Entry 6X2I (electron microscopy, 2.87 A resolution); this record covers chains D and P of the 60 polymer chains in the assembly.

# Chain D (and P)
Name: VP2
Notes: chain P of this document is another copy of the same molecule, construct and numbering; everything in this record applies to it too
Reference sequence: A0A1B0VEZ1 (A0A1B0VEZ1_9VIRU); residue numbers follow UniProt; this construct covers 32-569
Sequence (538 residues; each row starts with the number of its first residue):
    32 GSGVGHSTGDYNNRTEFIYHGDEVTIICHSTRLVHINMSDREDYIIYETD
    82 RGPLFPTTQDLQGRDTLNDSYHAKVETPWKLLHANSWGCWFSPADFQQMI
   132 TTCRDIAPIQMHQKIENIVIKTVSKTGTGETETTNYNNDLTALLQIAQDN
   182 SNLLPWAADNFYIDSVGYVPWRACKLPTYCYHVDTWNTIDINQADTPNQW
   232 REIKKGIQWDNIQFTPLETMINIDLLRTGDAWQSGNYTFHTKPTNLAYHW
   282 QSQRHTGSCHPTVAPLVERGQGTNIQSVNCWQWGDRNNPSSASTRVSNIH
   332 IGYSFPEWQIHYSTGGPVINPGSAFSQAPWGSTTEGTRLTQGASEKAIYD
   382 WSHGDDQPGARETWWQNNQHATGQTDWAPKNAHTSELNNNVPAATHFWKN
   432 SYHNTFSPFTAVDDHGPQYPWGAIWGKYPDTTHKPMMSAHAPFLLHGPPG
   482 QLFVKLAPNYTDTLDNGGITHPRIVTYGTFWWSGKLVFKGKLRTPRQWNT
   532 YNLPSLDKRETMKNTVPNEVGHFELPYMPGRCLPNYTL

# How chain D and chain P interact
Contacting residue pairs - 254 pairs, chain D then chain P:
  Arg72(D) - Ala295(P)
  Ile76(D) - Ala295(P)  hydrophobic
  Tyr78(D) - Thr293(P)  hydrogen bond
  Tyr78(D) - Ala295(P)
  Tyr78(D) - Pro296(P)
  Tyr78(D) - Gly303(P)
  Glu79(D) - Gln302(P)
  Glu79(D) - Gly303(P)  hydrogen bond (backbone-backbone)
  Thr80(D) - Thr293(P)
  Thr80(D) - Gln302(P)
  Thr80(D) - Gly303(P)
  Thr80(D) - Asn305(P)
  Asp81(D) - Gln302(P)
  Asp81(D) - Gly303(P)  hydrogen bond (backbone-backbone)
  Asp81(D) - Thr304(P)
  Asp81(D) - Asn305(P)  hydrogen bond
  Arg82(D) - Asn305(P)  hydrogen bond (backbone-side chain)
  Gly83(D) - Asn305(P)
  Pro84(D) - Pro320(P)
  Leu85(D) - Pro320(P)
  Arg95(D) - Val422(P)
  Arg95(D) - Pro423(P)  hydrogen bond (side chain-backbone)
  Arg95(D) - Ala424(P)
  Arg95(D) - Ala425(P)
  Arg95(D) - Phe428(P)
  Leu98(D) - Arg317(P)
  Leu98(D) - Ser324(P)  hydrogen bond (backbone-side chain)
  Leu98(D) - Thr325(P)
  Asn99(D) - Arg317(P)
  Asn99(D) - Pro320(P)
  Asn99(D) - Ser322(P)
  Asp100(D) - Arg285(P)  salt bridge
  Asp100(D) - Ser324(P)
  Ser101(D) - Arg285(P)  hydrogen bond (backbone-side chain)
  Ser101(D) - Asn305(P)  hydrogen bond
  Ser101(D) - Ala323(P)
  Tyr102(D) - Arg285(P)  hydrogen bond (backbone-side chain)
  His103(D) - Cys290(P)
  His103(D) - His291(P)
  His103(D) - Thr293(P)
  His103(D) - Asn305(P)
  Lys105(D) - Cys290(P)
  Lys105(D) - His291(P)  hydrogen bond (side chain-backbone)
  Lys105(D) - Thr293(P)  hydrogen bond
  Glu107(D) - Ala295(P)
  Asn183(D) - Arg527(P)
  Leu184(D) - Arg527(P)  hydrogen bond (backbone-side chain)
  Pro186(D) - Tyr567(P)  hydrophobic
  Trp187(D) - Gly288(P)
  Trp187(D) - Leu569(P)
  Ala188(D) - Ser289(P)
  Asp190(D) - Gly288(P)
  Asp190(D) - Ser289(P)  hydrogen bond
  Asn191(D) - Trp312(P)
  Phe192(D) - Cys311(P)
  Phe192(D) - Trp312(P)  hydrogen bond (backbone-backbone)
  Phe192(D) - Arg326(P)
  Phe192(D) - Val327(P)  hydrophobic
  Phe192(D) - Ser328(P)
  Phe192(D) - Asn329(P)
  Tyr193(D) - Ser289(P)
  Tyr193(D) - Cys290(P)
  Tyr193(D) - His291(P)
  Tyr193(D) - Pro292(P)
  Tyr193(D) - Asn310(P)
  Tyr193(D) - Cys311(P)  hydrophobic
  Tyr193(D) - Ala323(P)
  Tyr193(D) - Arg326(P)
  Ile194(D) - Asn310(P)
  Ile194(D) - Cys311(P)
  Ile194(D) - Trp312(P)
  Cys211(D) - Cys290(P)  hydrogen bond
  Tyr212(D) - Tyr567(P)
  His213(D) - Arg285(P)
  His213(D) - His286(P)
  His213(D) - Thr287(P)
  His213(D) - Gly288(P)
  His213(D) - Cys290(P)
  Val214(D) - Trp281(P)
  Val214(D) - His286(P)
  Asp215(D) - Trp281(P)
  Thr216(D) - His286(P)  hydrogen bond (backbone-side chain)
  Trp217(D) - Ala359(P)
  Trp217(D) - Pro360(P)  hydrophobic
  Trp217(D) - Thr403(P)
  Thr219(D) - Pro360(P)  hydrogen bond (side chain-backbone)
  Ile220(D) - Trp361(P)
  Asp221(D) - Lys411(P)  salt bridge
  Ile222(D) - Lys411(P)
  Ile222(D) - Ala413(P)  hydrophobic
  Ile222(D) - Lys430(P)  hydrogen bond (backbone-side chain)
  Asn223(D) - Pro410(P)  hydrogen bond (side chain-backbone)
  Asn223(D) - Lys411(P)
  Asn223(D) - Asn431(P)  hydrogen bond
  Asn229(D) - Lys430(P)
  Ile234(D) - Pro360(P)
  Ile234(D) - Trp361(P)  hydrophobic
  Lys235(D) - Ala359(P)
  Lys235(D) - Pro360(P)
  Lys235(D) - Gly362(P)
  Asp241(D) - Asn533(P)  hydrogen bond (backbone-side chain)
  Asn242(D) - Tyr279(P)  hydrogen bond
  Asn242(D) - Asn533(P)
  Asn242(D) - Pro565(P)
  Ile243(D) - Gln528(P)
  Ile243(D) - Asn530(P)  hydrogen bond (backbone-side chain)
  Gln244(D) - Trp281(P)  hydrogen bond
  Gln244(D) - Gln528(P)
  Gln244(D) - Pro565(P)  hydrogen bond (side chain-backbone)
  Gln244(D) - Asn566(P)
  Gln244(D) - Tyr567(P)
  Phe245(D) - Gln528(P)
  Phe245(D) - Trp529(P)  hydrogen bond (backbone-backbone)
  Phe245(D) - Asn530(P)
  Thr246(D) - Arg527(P)
  Thr246(D) - Gln528(P)
  Thr246(D) - Tyr567(P)
  Pro247(D) - Trp529(P)
  Thr250(D) - Trp529(P)
  Met251(D) - Pro526(P)
  Met251(D) - Arg527(P)
  Tyr334(D) - Pro439(P)
  Phe336(D) - Thr436(P)
  Phe336(D) - Ser438(P)
  Glu338(D) - Thr415(P)
  Trp339(D) - Trp314(P)  hydrophobic
  Trp339(D) - Gly315(P)
  Trp339(D) - Ala413(P)
  Trp339(D) - His414(P)
  Trp339(D) - Thr415(P)  hydrogen bond (backbone-backbone)
  Trp339(D) - Ser416(P)
  Trp339(D) - Leu418(P)
  Gln340(D) - Asn412(P)
  Gln340(D) - Ala413(P)  hydrogen bond (side chain-backbone)
  Gln340(D) - His414(P)
  Ile341(D) - Asn412(P)
  Ile341(D) - Ala413(P)  hydrogen bond (backbone-backbone)
  Ile341(D) - Phe428(P)  hydrophobic
  His342(D) - His331(P)
  His342(D) - Thr406(P)
  His342(D) - Asp407(P)  salt bridge
  His342(D) - Asn412(P)  hydrogen bond
  Tyr343(D) - Trp361(P)
  Tyr343(D) - Lys411(P)
  Tyr343(D) - Asn412(P)
  Ser344(D) - Ser283(P)
  Thr345(D) - Ser283(P)
  Thr345(D) - Pro360(P)
  Thr345(D) - Thr403(P)
  Thr345(D) - Thr406(P)
  Gly346(D) - Ser283(P)  hydrogen bond (backbone-side chain)
  Gly346(D) - Arg285(P)
  Gly346(D) - His286(P)
  Gly347(D) - Arg285(P)
  Pro348(D) - Arg285(P)
  Pro348(D) - Ser324(P)  hydrogen bond (backbone-side chain)
  Val349(D) - Arg285(P)
  Val349(D) - Ser324(P)
  Val349(D) - His331(P)
  Ile350(D) - Trp314(P)
  Ile350(D) - Ser324(P)
  Ile350(D) - Thr325(P)
  Ile350(D) - His331(P)
  Asn351(D) - His331(P)
  Asn351(D) - Thr436(P)
  Pro352(D) - Trp314(P)  hydrophobic
  Pro352(D) - Phe440(P)
  Gly353(D) - Phe440(P)
  Arg369(D) - Asp316(P)  salt bridge
  Arg369(D) - Glu417(P)
  Thr371(D) - Asp316(P)
  Thr371(D) - Glu417(P)  hydrogen bond
  Thr371(D) - Leu418(P)  hydrogen bond (side chain-backbone)
  Gln372(D) - Ser416(P)  hydrogen bond (side chain-backbone)
  Gln372(D) - Glu417(P)  hydrogen bond
  Ser375(D) - Trp314(P)
  Ser375(D) - Gly315(P)  hydrogen bond (backbone-backbone)
  Glu376(D) - Trp312(P)
  Glu376(D) - Gln313(P)
  Glu376(D) - Gly315(P)
  Glu376(D) - Val327(P)
  Lys377(D) - Cys311(P)
  Lys377(D) - Trp312(P)
  Lys377(D) - Gln313(P)  hydrogen bond (backbone-backbone)
  Lys377(D) - Gly315(P)  hydrogen bond (backbone-backbone)
  Lys377(D) - Asp316(P)  salt bridge
  Lys377(D) - Arg317(P)
  Ala378(D) - Cys311(P)
  Ala378(D) - Trp312(P)  hydrophobic
  Ile379(D) - Val309(P)
  Ile379(D) - Asn310(P)
  Ile379(D) - Cys311(P)  hydrogen bond (backbone-backbone)
  Ile379(D) - Asn318(P)
  Tyr380(D) - Asn310(P)
  Asp381(D) - Asn310(P)  hydrogen bond
  His384(D) - Asn310(P)
  Arg392(D) - Ser308(P)  hydrogen bond
  Arg392(D) - Val309(P)
  Arg392(D) - Asn310(P)  hydrogen bond
  Thr394(D) - Asn318(P)
  Trp396(D) - Gly315(P)
  Trp396(D) - Asp316(P)
  Tyr433(D) - His414(P)
  Tyr433(D) - Trp429(P)
  Tyr433(D) - His434(P)  hydrogen bond (backbone-side chain)
  His434(D) - His434(P)  hydrogen bond
  Asn435(D) - Asn435(P)  hydrogen bond (side chain-backbone)
  Asn435(D) - Thr436(P)
  Asn435(D) - Phe437(P)  hydrogen bond (side chain-backbone)
  Phe437(D) - Phe437(P)
  Phe437(D) - Pro439(P)  hydrophobic
  Trp452(D) - Trp312(P)  hydrogen bond (backbone-side chain)
  Gly453(D) - Trp312(P)
  Gly457(D) - Asn329(P)
  Lys458(D) - Leu569(P)
  Pro460(D) - Ala442(P)  hydrophobic
  Pro460(D) - Thr568(P)
  Pro460(D) - Leu569(P)  hydrophobic
  Asp461(D) - His280(P)  hydrogen bond (backbone-side chain)
  Asp461(D) - Tyr567(P)
  Asp461(D) - Thr568(P)
  Asp461(D) - Leu569(P)
  Thr462(D) - Ala442(P)
  Thr462(D) - Val443(P)
  Thr462(D) - Thr568(P)
  Thr463(D) - Val443(P)
  Thr463(D) - Asp444(P)  hydrogen bond
  Thr463(D) - Asp445(P)  hydrogen bond (side chain-backbone)
  Thr463(D) - Met468(P)
  His464(D) - Phe437(P)
  His464(D) - Thr441(P)
  His464(D) - Ala442(P)
  His464(D) - Val443(P)  hydrogen bond (backbone-backbone)
  His464(D) - Met467(P)
  His464(D) - Met468(P)
  Pro466(D) - Ile330(P)  hydrophobic
  Pro466(D) - Pro439(P)
  Pro466(D) - Phe440(P)
  Pro466(D) - Thr441(P)
  Pro466(D) - Ala442(P)  hydrophobic
  Met467(D) - Pro439(P)  hydrogen bond (backbone-backbone)
  Met467(D) - Met467(P)  hydrophobic
  Met468(D) - Pro439(P)  hydrogen bond (backbone-backbone)
  Met468(D) - Phe440(P)
  Ser469(D) - Asn329(P)
  Ser469(D) - Phe440(P)
  Ala470(D) - Ser328(P)
  Ala470(D) - Asn329(P)  hydrogen bond (backbone-backbone)
  Ala470(D) - Phe440(P)
  His471(D) - Trp312(P)
  His471(D) - Val327(P)
  His471(D) - Asn329(P)
  Ala472(D) - Asn329(P)
  Leu475(D) - Asn329(P)
Also at the interface, not in a pair above, chain D (119 interface residues in all): Leu92, Gln93, Asp96, Leu185, Asn218, Pro337, Leu370, Ala374, Val443, His446, Gln449, Tyr459, Lys465
Also at the interface, not in a pair above, chain P (98 interface residues in all): Gln284, Val294, Gly301, Gln307, Ile332, Gly333, Gly404, Arg562

# Summary
Chain D and chain P form an interface of 119 and 98 residues respectively; the contacts include 56 hydrogen
bonds and 5 salt bridges. Polar contacts include Asp100(D)-Arg285(P), Asp221(D)-Lys411(P) and
His342(D)-Asp407(P).
Both chains are VP2. Entry 6X2I (The Cutavirus (CuV) capsid structure) was determined by electron microscopy,
deposited together with 6X2K.
